Entry 8DP1 (electron microscopy, 3.46 A resolution); this record covers chains W and J of the 12 polymer chains in the assembly.

# Chain W (and J)
Molecule: Envelope glycoprotein gp120
From: Human immunodeficiency virus 1
Notes: fragment: gp120; chain J of this document is another copy of the same molecule, construct and numbering; everything in this record applies to it too
UniProt: Q2N0S6 (Q2N0S6_9HIV1); the construct lacks a stretch of the UniProt sequence and is renumbered around it, so the offset changes along the chain: 31-141 = UniProt 30-140; 150-185 = UniProt 141-176; 188-309 = UniProt 187-308; 312-321 = UniProt 309-318; 2 more segments
Chain sequence (481 residues; row label = number of the first residue in the row; note: 13 numbers in that range are skipped by the numbering (no residue carries them; nothing is unmodelled there); a row labelled like 185A-185J holds insertion residues (185A, then the next letters in order)):
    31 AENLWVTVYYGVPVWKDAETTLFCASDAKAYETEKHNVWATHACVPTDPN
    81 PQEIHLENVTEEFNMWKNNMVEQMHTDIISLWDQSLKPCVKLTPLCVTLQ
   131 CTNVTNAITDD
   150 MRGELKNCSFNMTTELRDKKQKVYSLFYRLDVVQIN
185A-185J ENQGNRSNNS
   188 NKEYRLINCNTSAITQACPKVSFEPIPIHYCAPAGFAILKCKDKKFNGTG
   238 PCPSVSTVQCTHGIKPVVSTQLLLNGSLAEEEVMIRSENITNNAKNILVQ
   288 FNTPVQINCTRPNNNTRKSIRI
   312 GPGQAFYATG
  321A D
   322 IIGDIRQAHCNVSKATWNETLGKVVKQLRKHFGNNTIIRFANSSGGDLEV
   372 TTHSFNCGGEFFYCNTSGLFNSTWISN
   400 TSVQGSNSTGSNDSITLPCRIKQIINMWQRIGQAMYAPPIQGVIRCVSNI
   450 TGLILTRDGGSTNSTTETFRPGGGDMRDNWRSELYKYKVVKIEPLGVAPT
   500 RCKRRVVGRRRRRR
Unresolved in the structure: 31, 59-64, 185A-185J, 400-408, 459-464, 505-513
Sequence notes: engineered mutation Ala137 (Asn136 in Q2N0S6), Asn332 (Thr330 in Q2N0S6); conflict Cys501 (Ala498 in Q2N0S6); expression tag (509-513)
Disulfide bonds: Cys54-Cys74, Cys119-Cys205, Cys126-Cys196, Cys131-Cys157, Cys218-Cys247, Cys228-Cys239, Cys296-Cys331, Cys378-Cys445, Cys385-Cys418
Covalent attachments: N-acetylglucosamine (NAG) linked to Asn133, Asn156, Asn160, Asn197, Asn234, Asn262, Asn276, Asn295, Asn301, Asn355, Asn363, Asn386; glycan linked to Asn332

# How chain W and chain J interact
Residue-residue contacts (19; chain W residue first):
  Pro124(W) - Arg166(J)  hydrogen bond (backbone-side chain)
  Cys126(W) - Glu164(J)
  Cys126(W) - Leu165(J)
  Cys126(W) - Arg166(J)  hydrogen bond (backbone-backbone)
  Cys126(W) - Pro313(J)  hydrophobic
  Val127(W) - Arg166(J)
  Val127(W) - Asp167(J)
  Thr128(W) - Asp167(J)  hydrogen bond
  Thr128(W) - Lys168(J)
  Asn160(W) - Arg166(J)  hydrogen bond (backbone-side chain)
  Met161(W) - Arg166(J)
  Arg192(W) - Leu165(J)
  Cys196(W) - Glu164(J)
  Cys196(W) - Pro313(J)
  Cys196(W) - Gly314(J)
  Thr198(W) - Gly314(J)
  Ser199(W) - Pro313(J)
  Ser199(W) - Gly314(J)
  Ala200(W) - Pro313(J)  hydrogen bond (backbone-backbone)
Other interface residues (no listed pair), chain W (13 interface residues in all): Ile184, Asn197
Other interface residues (no listed pair), chain J (8 interface residues in all): Arg308

# Summary
Chain W and chain J form an interface of 13 and 8 residues respectively; the contacts include 5 hydrogen
bonds. Polar contacts include Pro124(W)-Arg166(J), Thr128(W)-Asp167(J) and Asn160(W)-Arg166(J). Covalently
linked N-acetylglucosamine: at Asn133(W), Asn156(W), Asn160(W), Asn197(W), Asn234(W) and Asn262(W) and 6 more.
Both chains are Envelope glycoprotein gp120 (Human immunodeficiency virus 1). Entry 8DP1 (Cryo-EM structure of
HIV-1 Env(BG505.T332N SOSIP) in complex with DH1030.1 Fab) was determined by electron microscopy.
